Entry 8Y8M (X-ray diffraction, 1.98 A resolution); this record covers chain A.

# Chain A
Protein: Thiamine pyrophosphate-binding protein
Organism: Herbiconiux sp. SALV-R1
UniProtKB: A0A6M5J4S0 (A0A6M5J4S0_9MICO); residue numbers follow UniProt; this construct covers 1-558
Sequence (558 residues; row label = number of the first residue in the row):
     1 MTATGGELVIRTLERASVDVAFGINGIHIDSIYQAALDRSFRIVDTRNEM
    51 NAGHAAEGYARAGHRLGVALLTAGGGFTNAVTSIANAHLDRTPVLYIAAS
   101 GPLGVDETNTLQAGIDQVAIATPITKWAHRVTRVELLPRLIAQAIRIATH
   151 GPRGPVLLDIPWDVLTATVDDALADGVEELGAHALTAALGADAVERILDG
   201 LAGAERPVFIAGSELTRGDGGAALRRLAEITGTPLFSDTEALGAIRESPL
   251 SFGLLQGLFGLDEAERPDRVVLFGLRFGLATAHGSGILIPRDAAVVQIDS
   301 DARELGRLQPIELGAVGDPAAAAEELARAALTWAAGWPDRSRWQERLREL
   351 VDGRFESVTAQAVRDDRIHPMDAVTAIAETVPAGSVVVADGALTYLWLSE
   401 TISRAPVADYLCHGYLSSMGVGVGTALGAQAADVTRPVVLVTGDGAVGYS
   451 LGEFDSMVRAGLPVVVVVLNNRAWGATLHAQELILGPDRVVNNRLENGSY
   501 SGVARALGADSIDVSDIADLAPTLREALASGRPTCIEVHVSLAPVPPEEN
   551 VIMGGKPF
Unresolved in the structure: 1, 554-558
Differences from the reference sequence: engineered mutation Ile-27 (Ala in A0A6M5J4S0), Ile-29 (Val in A0A6M5J4S0), Ser-417 (Gly in A0A6M5J4S0)
Ion coordination: Mg2+: Asp-444, Asn-471, Ala-473 (together with thiamine diphosphate)
Ligand contacts: thiamine diphosphate (TPP): Ile-24, Asn-25, Gly-26, Glu-49, Thr-72, Gly-75, Gly-76, Asn-79, Gln-112, Gly-391, Ala-392, Leu-393, Thr-394, Ser-417, Ser-418, Met-419, Gly-443, Asp-444, Gly-445, Ala-446, Tyr-449, Asn-471, Ala-473, Trp-474, Gly-475, Ala-476, Thr-477

# Summary
Bound to chain A: thiamine diphosphate. Asp-444, Asn-471 and Ala-473 coordinate Mg2+.
Chain A is Thiamine pyrophosphate-binding protein (Herbiconiux sp. SALV-R1); the structure, Crystal structure
of a benzaldehyde lyase mutant M3 from Herbiconiux sp. SALV-R1, was determined by X-ray diffraction together
with 8Y7S from the same study.
